5E9B - chains A and B; structure by X-ray diffraction, 1.88 A resolution.

== Chain A ==
Molecule: Heparanase
Organism: Homo sapiens
Notes: EC 3.2.1.166
UniProtKB: Q9Y251 (HPSE_HUMAN); residues 158-543 here = UniProt positions 158-543
Amino-acid sequence (389 residues; each row starts with the number of its first residue):
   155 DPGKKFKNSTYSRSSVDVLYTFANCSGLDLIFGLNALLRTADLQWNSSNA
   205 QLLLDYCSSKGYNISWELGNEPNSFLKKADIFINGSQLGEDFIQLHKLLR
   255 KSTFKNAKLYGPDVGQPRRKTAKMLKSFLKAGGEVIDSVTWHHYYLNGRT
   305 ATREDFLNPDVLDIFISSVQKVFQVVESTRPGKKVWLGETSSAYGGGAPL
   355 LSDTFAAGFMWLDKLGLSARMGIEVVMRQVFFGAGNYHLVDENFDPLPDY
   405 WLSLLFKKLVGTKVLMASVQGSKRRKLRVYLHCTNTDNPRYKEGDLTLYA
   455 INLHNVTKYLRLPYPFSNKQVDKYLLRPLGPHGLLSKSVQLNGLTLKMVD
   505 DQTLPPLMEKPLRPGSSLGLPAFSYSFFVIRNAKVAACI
Disordered / not traced: 155-158
Construct notes: expression tag (155-157); conflict Arg307 (Lys in Q9Y251)
Disulfides: Cys437-Cys542
Glycans and other covalent adducts: N-acetylglucosamine (NAG) linked to Asn200, Asn238, Asn459
Swiss-Prot annotation at these positions:
  - region: Phe527 to Ile543 (Required for transferring proheparanase to the Golgi apparatus, secretion and subsequent enzyme activity and for enhancement of PKB/AKT1 phosphorylation)
  - active site: Glu225 (Proton donor), Glu343 (Nucleophile)
  - binding site (heparan sulfate group): Lys158 to Asn162, Gln270 to Lys280, His296, Arg303, Tyr348 to Gly350, Gly389 to Tyr391
  - glycosylation (N-linked (GlcNAc...) asparagine): Asn162, Asn178, Asn200, Asn217, Asn238, Asn459
  - natural variant: Asn260 (N260S: In some hepatocellular carcinoma), Arg307 (K307R: this construct carries the variant)
  - mutagenesis: Lys158 (K158A: No association with GS-modified heparin; when associated with K-158), Lys161 (K161A: Two-fold increase in the level of secretion upon addition of GS-modified heparin. No association with GS-modified heparin; when associated with K-161), Asn162 (N162Q: Faster electrophoretic migration typical of a size reduction and important decrease of secretion. Larger size reduction; when associated with Q-178; Q-200; Q-217; Q-238 and Q-459), Asn178 (N178Q: Faster electrophoretic migration typical of a size reduction and important decrease of secretion. Larger size reduction; when associated with Q-162; Q-200; Q-217; Q-238 and Q-459), Asn200 (N200Q: Faster electrophoretic migration typical of a size reduction and partial decrease in secretion. Larger size reduction; when associated with Q-162; Q-178; Q-217; Q-238 and Q-459), Asn217 (N217Q: Faster electrophoretic migration typical of a size reduction and partial decrease in secretion. Larger size reduction; when associated with Q-162; Q-178; Q-200; Q-238 and Q-459), Glu225 (E225A: Loss of heparanase activity. No effect on HPSE-mediated cell adhesion), Asn238 (N238Q: Faster electrophoretic migration typical of a size reduction. Larger size reduction and important decrease of secretion; when associated with Q-162; Q-178; Q-200; Q-217 and Q-459), Glu343 (E343A: Loss of heparanase activity), Asp367 (D367A: Strong decrease in heparanase activity), Glu378 (E378A: No reduction in heparanase activity), Glu396 (E396A: No reduction in heparanase activity), 18 further mutagenesis entries in UniProt
From the paper describing this entry:
  - binding site for beta-D-glucopyranuronic acid: Gly349, Gly350, Tyr391
  - binding site for n,O6-disulfo-glucosamine: Lys159, Gly389

== Chain B ==
Molecule: Heparanase
Organism: Homo sapiens
Notes: EC 3.2.1.166
UniProtKB: Q9Y251 (HPSE_HUMAN); residue numbers follow UniProt; this construct covers 36-109
Amino-acid sequence (77 residues; each row starts with the number of its first residue):
    33 DPGQDVVDLDFFTQEPLHLVSPSFLSVTIDANLATDPRFLILLGSPKLRT
    83 LARGLSPAYLRFGGTKTDFLIFDPKKE
Disordered / not traced: 33-35
Construct notes: expression tag (33-35)
Swiss-Prot annotation at these positions:
  - binding site (heparan sulfate group): Asp62 to Asn64, Thr97
From the paper describing this entry:
  - binding site for beta-D-glucopyranuronic acid: Asp62, Thr97
  - binding site for n,O6-disulfo-glucosamine: Asn64

== Interface between chain A and chain B ==
Pairs across the interface (209; chain A residue first):
  Phe160(A) with Thr97(B); Phe101(B), hydrophobic
  Lys161(A) with Lys98(B), hydrogen bond (backbone-side chain); Phe101(B)
  Asn162(A) with Phe101(B); Ile103(B)
  Ser163(A) with Thr67(B); Lys98(B); Phe101(B), hydrogen bond (backbone-backbone); Leu102(B); Ile103(B), hydrogen bond (backbone-backbone)
  Thr164(A) with Ile103(B); Asp105(B); Lys108(B), hydrogen bond (backbone-side chain)
  Tyr165(A) with Leu102(B); Ile103(B), hydrogen bond (backbone-backbone); Phe104(B); Asp105(B), hydrogen bond (backbone-backbone)
  Ser166(A) with Asp105(B); Lys108(B); Glu109(B)
  Arg167(A) with Phe104(B); Pro106(B), hydrogen bond (side chain-backbone); Lys107(B); Lys108(B)
  Ser168(A) with Leu72(B); Glu109(B)
  Ser169(A) with Phe71(B)
  Val172(A) with Phe71(B); Leu72(B), hydrophobic; Leu75(B), hydrophobic
  Leu173(A) with Phe94(B), hydrophobic
  Thr175(A) with Arg81(B)
  Phe176(A) with Leu75(B); Arg81(B); Ala84(B), hydrophobic; Leu92(B), hydrophobic
  Cys179(A) with Arg81(B), hydrogen bond; Arg85(B), hydrogen bond (backbone-side chain)
  Ser180(A) with Arg81(B); Ala84(B); Arg85(B); Ser88(B)
  Gly181(A) with Ser88(B), hydrogen bond (backbone-side chain)
  Leu182(A) with Ala84(B); Ala90(B)
  Asp183(A) with Ala90(B), hydrogen bond (backbone-backbone); Tyr91(B); Leu92(B), hydrogen bond (backbone-backbone)
  Leu184(A) with Leu92(B)
  Ile185(A) with Tyr91(B), hydrophobic; Leu92(B), hydrogen bond (backbone-backbone); Arg93(B); Phe94(B), hydrogen bond (backbone-backbone)
  Phe186(A) with Phe94(B), hydrophobic
  Gly187(A) with Phe94(B), hydrogen bond (backbone-backbone); Thr99(B)
  Leu188(A) with Thr99(B); Asp100(B)
  Asn189(A) with Thr99(B); Asp100(B), hydrogen bond (side chain-backbone); Phe101(B); Leu102(B), hydrogen bond (side chain-backbone); Ile103(B)
  Ala190(A) with Asp100(B), hydrogen bond (backbone-side chain)
  Leu191(A) with Asp100(B)
  Asn203(A) with Ile103(B); Phe104(B), hydrogen bond (side chain-backbone)
  Leu206(A) with Phe104(B)
  Leu207(A) with Phe104(B)
  Glu221(A) with Arg93(B), salt bridge
  Gly223(A) with Asp100(B)
  Asn224(A) with Arg93(B), hydrogen bond; Gly96(B); Thr97(B); Thr99(B); Asp100(B), hydrogen bond (backbone-side chain)
  Phe229(A) with Asp100(B)
  Lys232(A) with Thr97(B); Phe101(B)
  Tyr264(A) with Tyr91(B)
  Asp267(A) with Arg93(B), salt bridge
  His296(A) with Arg93(B)
  Trp340(A) with Tyr91(B), hydrophobic
  Gly342(A) with Arg93(B)
  Glu343(A) with Arg93(B), salt bridge; Gly96(B)
  Trp365(A) with Leu57(B), hydrophobic
  Leu369(A) with Phe56(B); Leu57(B), hydrophobic
  Ala373(A) with His50(B); Val52(B), hydrophobic; Phe56(B), hydrophobic
  Arg374(A) with Leu49(B); His50(B), hydrogen bond (backbone-side chain)
  Met375(A) with His50(B)
  Gly376(A) with His50(B)
  Ile377(A) with Val52(B); Phe56(B)
  Glu378(A) with Val52(B); Ser53(B), hydrogen bond (backbone-backbone); Phe56(B)
  Val379(A) with Ser53(B); Ser55(B); Phe56(B); Ser58(B)
  Val380(A) with Phe56(B), hydrogen bond (backbone-backbone); Leu57(B); Ser58(B), hydrogen bond (backbone-backbone)
  Met381(A) with Ser58(B); Thr60(B); Arg93(B)
  Arg382(A) with Ser58(B), hydrogen bond (backbone-backbone); Val59(B); Thr60(B), hydrogen bond (backbone-backbone)
  Gln383(A) with Thr60(B), hydrogen bond; Asp62(B), hydrogen bond
  Val384(A) with Thr60(B)
  Phe385(A) with Val59(B), hydrophobic; Thr60(B), hydrogen bond (backbone-backbone); Leu80(B), hydrophobic; Leu83(B); Ala84(B)
  Phe386(A) with Ile61(B); Leu65(B), hydrophobic; Leu74(B), hydrophobic; Leu80(B), hydrophobic
  Leu393(A) with Val59(B), hydrophobic
  Val394(A) with Leu80(B), hydrophobic; Leu83(B), hydrophobic
  Glu396(A) with Asp68(B); Arg70(B), salt bridge
  Asn397(A) with Lys79(B)
  Phe398(A) with Leu74(B); Ser77(B); Lys79(B), hydrogen bond (backbone-side chain); Leu80(B), hydrophobic; Leu83(B)
  Asp399(A) with Lys79(B), salt bridge
  Tyr404(A) with Leu83(B), hydrogen bond (side chain-backbone); Gly86(B)
  Ser407(A) with Leu57(B)
  Leu408(A) with Gly86(B); Leu87(B), hydrophobic
  Phe410(A) with Phe56(B), hydrophobic
  Lys411(A) with Leu57(B), hydrogen bond (side chain-backbone); Gly86(B); Leu87(B), hydrogen bond (side chain-backbone); Pro89(B), hydrogen bond (side chain-backbone)
  Lys412(A) with Gly86(B), hydrogen bond (side chain-backbone)
  Thr416(A) with His50(B); Leu51(B); Val52(B), hydrogen bond (backbone-backbone); Ser53(B); Pro54(B)
  Lys417(A) with Pro48(B); His50(B)
  Val418(A) with Pro48(B); Leu49(B), hydrogen bond (backbone-backbone); His50(B), hydrogen bond (backbone-backbone); Val52(B), hydrophobic
  Leu419(A) with Phe44(B); Glu47(B); Leu49(B)
  Met420(A) with Phe43(B); Phe44(B), hydrogen bond (backbone-backbone); Leu49(B), hydrophobic
  Ala421(A) with Asp42(B); Phe43(B), hydrophobic
  Ser422(A) with Leu41(B); Asp42(B), hydrogen bond (backbone-backbone)
  Val423(A) with Val39(B), hydrophobic; Asp40(B); Leu41(B), hydrophobic
  Gln424(A) with Asp40(B), hydrogen bond (backbone-backbone); Asp42(B), hydrogen bond
  Leu431(A) with Val39(B), hydrophobic
  Leu435(A) with Phe43(B), hydrophobic
  Leu452(A) with Leu41(B), hydrophobic
  Val460(A) with Asp37(B)
  Thr461(A) with Asp37(B)
  Lys462(A) with Asp37(B), salt bridge
  Tyr463(A) with Asp37(B), hydrogen bond (backbone-backbone); Val38(B); Val39(B), hydrogen bond (backbone-backbone)
  Leu464(A) with Val39(B); Leu41(B), hydrophobic
  Arg465(A) with Val38(B); Val39(B), hydrogen bond (backbone-backbone); Asp40(B), salt bridge; Leu41(B), hydrogen bond (backbone-backbone)
  Leu466(A) with Phe43(B), hydrophobic
  Pro467(A) with Leu41(B); Phe43(B), hydrophobic
  Phe470(A) with Phe43(B), hydrophobic
  Met502(A) with Lys79(B); Leu83(B), hydrophobic
  Asp505(A) with Pro78(B); Lys79(B); Thr82(B), hydrogen bond (backbone-side chain)
  Gln506(A) with Thr82(B)
  Thr507(A) with Thr82(B)
  Leu508(A) with Gly86(B)
  Ile534(A) with Phe43(B), hydrophobic
  Val539(A) with Thr45(B)
  Ala541(A) with Thr45(B); Gln46(B); Glu47(B); Pro48(B)
Other interface residues (no listed pair), chain A (109 interface residues in all): Val170, Ala177, Leu192, Tyr210, Ala233, Ser372, Gly387, Pro400, Gly415, Val433, Leu450

== Overview ==
The interface between chain A and chain B involves 109 residues on one side and 66 on the other; the contacts
include 48 hydrogen bonds and 7 salt bridges. Among the polar pairs are Glu221(A)-Arg93(B), Asp267(A)-Arg93(B)
and Glu343(A)-Arg93(B). The paper reports a binding site for beta-D-glucopyranuronic acid at Gly349(A),
Gly350(A) and Asp62(B) among others; a binding site for n,O6-disulfo-glucosamine at Lys159(A), Gly389(A) and
Asn64(B).
Chain A is Heparanase and chain B is Heparanase, both from Homo sapiens; the structure, Crystal structure of
human heparanase in complex with HepMer M09S05a, was determined by X-ray diffraction (same publication as
5E8M, 5E97, 5E98 and 5E9C).
